PDB entry 7S4J | electron microscopy, 2.16 A resolution | chains C and F of the 9 polymer chains in the assembly

== Chain C ==
Molecule: Ammonia monooxygenase/methane monooxygenase, subunit C family protein
From: Methylococcus capsulatus str. Bath
Notes: EC 1.14.13.25
UniProt: Q603F1 (Q603F1_METCA); residues 30-289 here correspond to UniProt positions 1-260 (UniProt number = residue number - 29)
Sequence (260 residues; each row starts with the number of its first residue):
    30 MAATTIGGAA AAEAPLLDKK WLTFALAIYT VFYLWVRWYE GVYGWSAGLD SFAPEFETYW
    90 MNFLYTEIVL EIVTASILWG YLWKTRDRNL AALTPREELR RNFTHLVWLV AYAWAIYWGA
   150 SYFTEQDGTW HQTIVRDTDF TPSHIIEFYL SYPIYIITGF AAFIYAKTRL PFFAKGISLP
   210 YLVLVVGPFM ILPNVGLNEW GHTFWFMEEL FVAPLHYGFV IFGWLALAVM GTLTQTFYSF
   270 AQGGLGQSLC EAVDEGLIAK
Disordered / not traced: 30-44, 281-289
Ion coordination: Cu ion: Asp156, His160, His173
Small-molecule neighbours:
  - 1,2-dihexanoyl-sn-glycero-3-phosphocholine (HXG), molecule 1: Leu63, Arg66, Trp67, Gly70, Trp143, Tyr146, Trp147, Tyr151
  - 1,2-dihexanoyl-sn-glycero-3-phosphocholine (HXG), molecule 2: Trp234, Phe235, Met236, Glu237, Pro243, Tyr246
  - 1,2-didecanoyl-sn-glycero-3-phosphocholine (P1O), molecule 1: Trp50, Phe53, Ala54, Ile57, Tyr58, Thr103, Leu107, Tyr110, Leu111, Arg130, Thr133, Val136, Trp137, Ala140, Ile186, Thr187, Tyr194, Arg198
  - 1,2-didecanoyl-sn-glycero-3-phosphocholine (P1O), molecule 2: Ser105, Trp108, Gly109, Trp112, Phe189, Phe192, Ile193, Lys196, Ile206, Leu211, Phe218
  - 1,2-didecanoyl-sn-glycero-3-phosphocholine (P1O), molecule 3: Leu208, Leu211, Val212, Val215, Leu254
  - diundecyl phosphatidyl choline (PLC), molecule 1: Val60, Phe61, Trp64, Trp67, Tyr68, Tyr72, Thr87, Tyr88, Asn91, Phe92, Thr95, Glu96, Leu99, Glu100, Thr103, Leu179, Ile183, Ile186
  - diundecyl phosphatidyl choline (PLC), molecule 2: Ser80, Phe81, Phe85, Met90, Leu93, Tyr94, Ile97, Val98, Thr167, Asp168, Phe169, Tyr178, Leu221, Pro222, Val224, Gly225, Glu228
  - diundecyl phosphatidyl choline (PLC), molecule 3: Ile97, Glu100, Phe169, Tyr178, Pro182
  - diundecyl phosphatidyl choline (PLC), molecule 4: Leu226, Trp229, Phe233, Trp234, Gly247
  - diundecyl phosphatidyl choline (PLC), molecule 5: Leu239, Val241, Pro243, Tyr246, Val249, Trp253
Reported in the primary citation:
  - Cu ion coordination: Asp156, His160, His173
  - conformationally variable residues (order/disorder transition): Phe233 to Phe240

== Chain F ==
Molecule: Particulate methane monooxygenase beta subunit
From: Methylococcus capsulatus str. Bath
Notes: EC 1.14.18.3
UniProt: Q607G3 (PMOA_METCA); numbering as in UniProt (aligned over 1-247)
Sequence (247 residues; each row starts with the number of its first residue):
     1 MSAAQSAVRS HAEAVQVSRT IDWMALFVVF FVIVGSYHIH AMLTMGDWDF WSDWKDRRLW
    61 VTVTPIVLVT FPAAVQSYLW ERYRLPWGAT VCVLGLLLGE WINRYFNFWG WTYFPINFVF
   121 PASLVPGAII LDTVLMLSGS YLFTAIVGAM GWGLIFYPGN WPIIAPLHVP VEYNGMLMSI
   181 ADIQGYNYVR TGTPEYIRMV EKGTLRTFGK DVAPVSAFFS AFMSILIYFM WHFIGRWFSN
   241 ERFLQST
Disordered / not traced: 1-6
Small-molecule neighbours:
  - 1,2-didecanoyl-sn-glycero-3-phosphocholine (P1O), molecule 1: Ser138, Gly139, Ser140, Phe143
  - 1,2-didecanoyl-sn-glycero-3-phosphocholine (P1O), molecule 2: Ser140, Leu142, Phe143, Ile146
  - 1,2-didecanoyl-sn-glycero-3-phosphocholine (P1O), molecule 3: Tyr141, Leu142, Phe229, His232, Phe233, Arg236
  - 1,2-didecanoyl-sn-glycero-3-phosphocholine (P1O), molecule 4: Trp237, Arg242, Leu244, Gln245, Ser246, Thr247
  - diundecyl phosphatidyl choline (PLC), molecule 1: Thr44, Val67, Met199, Met223
  - diundecyl phosphatidyl choline (PLC), molecule 2: Trp48, Leu59, Val63, Ile66, Val67, Thr70, Met199, Phe219, Phe222, Met223, Leu226, Ile227
  - diundecyl phosphatidyl choline (PLC), molecule 3: Arg57, Ile130, Gly151, Leu154, Ile155, Tyr157, Pro158, Trp161, Ala213, Pro214, Ala217, Phe218
  - diundecyl phosphatidyl choline (PLC), molecule 4: Met150, Phe208, Lys210, Asp211, Pro214, Val215, Phe218
  - diundecyl phosphatidyl choline (PLC), molecule 5: Lys210, Pro214, Phe218

== How chain C and chain F interact ==
Residue-residue contacts (34; chain C residue first):
  Phe81(C) with Phe208(F), hydrophobic
  Val164(C) with Arg206(F)
  Arg165(C) with Arg206(F), hydrogen bond (backbone-side chain)
  Asp168(C) with Asp211(F); Val215(F)
  Leu211(C) with Leu142(F), hydrophobic
  Val215(C) with Ile146(F), hydrophobic
  Phe218(C) with Ile146(F), hydrophobic
  Met219(C) with Phe222(F), hydrophobic; Ile225(F), hydrophobic; Leu226(F), hydrophobic
  Pro222(C) with Met150(F), hydrophobic; Phe222(F)
  Asn223(C) with Phe222(F)
  Gly225(C) with Phe219(F)
  Leu226(C) with Phe219(F), hydrophobic; Phe222(F), hydrophobic
  Glu228(C) with Val215(F)
  Trp229(C) with Arg58(F); Thr62(F), hydrogen bond; Val215(F); Ser216(F); Phe219(F), hydrophobic
  His231(C) with Arg206(F)
  Thr232(C) with Arg58(F), hydrogen bond; Thr204(F), hydrogen bond (backbone-side chain); Arg206(F); Thr207(F)
  Phe233(C) with Arg58(F); Leu59(F), hydrophobic
  Met236(C) with Thr204(F); Arg206(F)
  Phe251(C) with Phe222(F), hydrophobic; Leu226(F), hydrophobic
Other interface residues (no listed pair), chain C (20 interface residues in all): Glu238
Other interface residues (no listed pair), chain F (18 interface residues in all): Phe218

== Overview ==
20 residues of chain C and 18 residues of chain F are in contact, with 4 hydrogen bonds. Polar pairs include
Arg165(C)-Arg206(F), Trp229(C)-Thr62(F) and Thr232(C)-Arg58(F). 3 diundecyl phosphatidyl choline molecules and
2 1,2-didecanoyl-sn-glycero-3-phosphocholine molecules are bound between chain C and chain F. The paper
reports Cu ion coordination by Asp156(C), His160(C) and His173(C); conformational variability at Phe233(C).
Chain C is Ammonia monooxygenase/methane monooxygenase, subunit C family protein and chain F is Particulate
methane monooxygenase beta subunit, both from Methylococcus capsulatus str. Bath; the structure, CryoEM
structure of Methylococcus capsulatus (Bath) pMMO in a native lipid nanodisc at 2.16 Angstrom resolution, was
determined by electron microscopy (same publication as 7S4H, 7S4I, 7S4K, 7S4L, 7S4M, 7T4O and 7T4P).
